PDB entry 8CDY | X-ray diffraction, 1.90 A resolution | chain A

[Chain A]
Name: Maltodextrin-binding protein, Apolipoprotein E
From: Escherichia coli
UniProt: chimeric construct of A0A376KDN7, P02649: residues -372 to -7 from A0A376KDN7 (A0A376KDN7_ECOLX) positions 27-392 (UniProt number = residue number + 399); residues 1-299 from P02649 positions 19-317 (UniProt number = residue number + 18)
Sequence (675 residues; numbered -375 to 299; the number before each row is that of its first residue; numbers below 1 keep their minus sign (Gly-375 is residue -375)):
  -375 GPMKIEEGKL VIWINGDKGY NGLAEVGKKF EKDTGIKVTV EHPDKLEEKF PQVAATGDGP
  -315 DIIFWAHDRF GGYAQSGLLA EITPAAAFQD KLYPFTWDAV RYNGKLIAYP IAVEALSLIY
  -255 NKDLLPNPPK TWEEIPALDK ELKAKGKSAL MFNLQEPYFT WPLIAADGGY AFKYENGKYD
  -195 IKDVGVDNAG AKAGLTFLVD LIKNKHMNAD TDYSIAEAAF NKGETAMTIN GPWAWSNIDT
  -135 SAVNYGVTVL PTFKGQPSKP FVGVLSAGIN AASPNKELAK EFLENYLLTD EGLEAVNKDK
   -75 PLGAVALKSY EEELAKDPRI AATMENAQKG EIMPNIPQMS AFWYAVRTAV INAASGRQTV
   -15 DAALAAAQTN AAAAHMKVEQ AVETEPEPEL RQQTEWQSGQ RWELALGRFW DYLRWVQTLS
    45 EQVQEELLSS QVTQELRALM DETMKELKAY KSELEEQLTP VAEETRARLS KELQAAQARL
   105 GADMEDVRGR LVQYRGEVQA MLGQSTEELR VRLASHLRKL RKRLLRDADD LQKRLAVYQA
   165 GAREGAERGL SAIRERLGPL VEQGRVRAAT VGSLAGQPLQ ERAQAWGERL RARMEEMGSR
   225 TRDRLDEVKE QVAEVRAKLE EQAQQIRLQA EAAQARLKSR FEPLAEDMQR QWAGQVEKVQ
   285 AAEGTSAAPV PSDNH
Unresolved in the structure: -375 to 22, 166-299
Differences from the reference sequence: expression tag (-375 to -373); conflict Ala-291 (Asp108 in A0A376KDN7), Ala-290 (Lys109 in A0A376KDN7), Ala-134 (Lys265 in A0A376KDN7), Ala-11 (Lys388 in A0A376KDN7), Ala-10 (Asp389 in A0A376KDN7), Arg112 (Cys130 in P02649), Ala257 (Phe275 in P02649), Arg264 (Trp282 in P02649), Ala269 (Val287 in P02649), Gln279 (Leu297 in P02649), Glu287 (Val305 in P02649); linker (-6 to 0)
Curated features (UniProtKB/Swiss-Prot):
  - region: His140 to Arg150 (LDL and other lipoprotein receptors binding), Arg260 to Ser263, Phe265 to Leu268, Glu270 to Met272 (Specificity for association with VLDL)
  - binding site (heparin): Leu144 to Arg147, Gly211 to Met218
  - modified residue: Met125 (Methionine sulfoxide), Ser129 (Phosphoserine)
  - glycosylation: Thr8 (O-linked (GalNAc...) threonine), Thr18 (O-linked (GalNAc...) threonine), Lys75 (N-linked (Glc) (glycation) lysine), Thr194 (O-linked (GalNAc...) threonine), Thr289 (O-linked (GalNAc...) threonine), Ser290 (O-linked (GalNAc...) serine), Ser296 (O-linked (GalNAc...) serine)

[Overview]
Curated annotation (UniProt) lists 12 heparin-binding residues.
Chain A is Maltodextrin-binding protein, Apolipoprotein E (Escherichia coli); the structure, N-terminal domain
of human apolipoprotein E, was determined by X-ray diffraction, deposited together with 8AX9, 8AX8 and 8CE0.
